Entry 7PBL (electron microscopy, 3.20 A resolution); this record covers chains E and F of the 9 polymer chains in the assembly.

[Chain E (and F)]
Molecule: Holliday junction ATP-dependent DNA helicase RuvB
From: Streptococcus thermophilus
Notes: EC 3.6.4.12; chain F of this document is another copy of the same molecule, construct and numbering; everything in this record applies to it too
UniProt: A0A2U2MES7 (A0A2U2MES7_STRTR); residue numbers follow UniProt; this construct covers 19-333
Sequence (315 residues; row label = number of the first residue in the row):
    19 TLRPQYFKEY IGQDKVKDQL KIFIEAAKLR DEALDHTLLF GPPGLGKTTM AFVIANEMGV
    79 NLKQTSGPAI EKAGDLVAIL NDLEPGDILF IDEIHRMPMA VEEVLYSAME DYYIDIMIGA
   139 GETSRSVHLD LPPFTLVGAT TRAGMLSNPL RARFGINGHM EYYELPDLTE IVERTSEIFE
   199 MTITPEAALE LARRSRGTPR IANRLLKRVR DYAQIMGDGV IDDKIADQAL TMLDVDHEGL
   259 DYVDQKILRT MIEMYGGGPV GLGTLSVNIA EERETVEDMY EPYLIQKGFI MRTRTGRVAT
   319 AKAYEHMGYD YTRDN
Not modelled in the structure: 331-333
Residues lining bound ligands: ADP (adenosine-5'-diphosphate): Leu20, Arg21, Pro22, Tyr28, Ile29, Pro61, Gly62, Leu63, Gly64, Lys65, Thr66, Thr67, Tyr181, Ile189, Pro217, Arg218, Asn221
What the authors report for this chain:
  - binding site for random DNA sequence: Arg310, Arg312, Arg315
  - binding site for ATP-gamma-S: Arg21, Lys65, Arg171, Arg218
  - contacts within the chain: Leu20-Ile196 (hydrophobic contact), Leu20-Phe197 (hydrophobic contact)
  - binding site for ADP: Arg21

[Interface between chain E and chain F]
Contacting residue pairs (26; chain E residue first):
  Gln37(E) - Met250(F)  hydrogen bond (side chain-backbone)
  Phe41(E) - Arg226(F)
  Phe41(E) - Asp229(F)
  Glu43(E) - Ile233(F)
  Ala44(E) - Asp229(F)
  Ala44(E) - Ile233(F)  hydrophobic
  Arg48(E) - Arg228(F)
  Arg48(E) - Asp229(F)  salt bridge
  Arg48(E) - Gln232(F)  hydrogen bond
  Asp53(E) - Arg226(F)  salt bridge
  Phe58(E) - Tyr260(F)
  Met117(E) - Pro86(F)  hydrophobic
  Met117(E) - Arg114(F)
  Glu121(E) - Ala87(F)
  Glu128(E) - Arg21(F)  salt bridge
  Ser142(E) - Asp100(F)  hydrogen bond
  Arg143(E) - Asp100(F)
  Gly162(E) - Glu289(F)
  Gly162(E) - Glu290(F)
  Asn166(E) - Met297(F)
  Arg169(E) - Tyr298(F)  hydrogen bond
  Ala170(E) - Arg218(F)
  Gly173(E) - Arg226(F)  hydrogen bond (backbone-side chain)
  Ile174(E) - Arg226(F)
  Arg310(E) - Val285(F)
  Arg312(E) - Thr282(F)
Also at the interface, not in a pair above, chain E (26 interface residues in all): Ile40, Ala118, Asp129, Met135, Pro167, Phe172
Also at the interface, not in a pair above, chain F (27 interface residues in all): Glu89, Ile97, Asn99, Glu111, Arg222, Tyr230, Met234, Leu251

[Overview]
The interface between chain E and chain F involves 26 residues on one side and 27 on the other, with 5
hydrogen bonds and 3 salt bridges. Among the polar pairs are Arg48(E)-Asp229(F), Asp53(E)-Arg226(F) and
Glu128(E)-Arg21(F). From the paper: a binding site for ATP-gamma-S at Arg21(E), Lys65(E) and Arg171(E) among
others; a binding site for random DNA sequence at Arg310(E), Arg312(E) and Arg315(E).
Both chains are Holliday junction ATP-dependent DNA helicase RuvB (Streptococcus thermophilus). Entry 7PBL
(RuvAB branch migration motor complexed to the Holliday junction - RuvB AAA+ state s1 [t2 dataset]) was
determined by electron microscopy (same publication as 7PBM, 7PBN, 7PBO, 7PBP, 7PBQ, 7PBR and 3 further
entries).
